Entry 1BZV (solution NMR); this record covers chains A and B.

[Chain A]
Protein: Insulin
Notes: engineered mutation(s): CHAIN B, TYR(B26)D-ALA
UniProtKB: P01312 (INS_BALPH); residues 1-21 here correspond to UniProt positions 31-51 (UniProt number = residue number + 30)
Chain sequence (21 residues; row label = number of the first residue in the row):
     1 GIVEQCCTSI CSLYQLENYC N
Disulfide bonds: Cys-6/Cys-11

[Chain B]
Protein: Insulin
Organism: synthetic construct
Notes: engineered mutation(s): CHAIN B, TYR(B26)D-ALA
UniProtKB: P30410 (INS_PANTR); residues 1-25 here correspond to UniProt positions 25-49 (UniProt number = residue number + 24)
Chain sequence (26 residues; numbered 1 to 26; the number before each row is that of its first residue):
     1 FVNQHLCGSH LVEALYLVCG ERGFFA
Modified residues: Ala-26 (d-alanine; DAL)

[How chain A and chain B interact]
Cross-chain cystine bridges: Cys-7(A)/Cys-7(B), Cys-20(A)/Cys-19(B)
Pairs across the interface (27):
  Cys-6(A) / His-5(B)
  Cys-6(A) / Leu-6(B)
  Cys-6(A) / Leu-11(B)
  Cys-7(A) / His-5(B)
  Cys-7(A) / Leu-6(B)
  Cys-7(A) / Cys-7(B)  disulfide
  Thr-8(A) / His-5(B)
  Ser-9(A) / His-5(B)
  Ile-10(A) / Asn-3(B)
  Ile-10(A) / His-5(B)
  Leu-13(A) / Phe-1(B)
  Leu-13(A) / Val-18(B)
  Leu-16(A) / Leu-11(B)
  Leu-16(A) / Ala-14(B)
  Leu-16(A) / Leu-15(B)
  Leu-16(A) / Val-18(B)
  Glu-17(A) / Val-18(B)
  Tyr-19(A) / Leu-11(B)
  Tyr-19(A) / Leu-15(B)
  Tyr-19(A) / Phe-24(B)
  Tyr-19(A) / Phe-25(B)
  Cys-20(A) / Cys-19(B)  disulfide
  Cys-20(A) / Gly-23(B)
  Cys-20(A) / Phe-24(B)
  Cys-20(A) / Phe-25(B)
  Asn-21(A) / Arg-22(B)
  Asn-21(A) / Phe-25(B)
Also at the interface, not in a pair above, chain A (14 interface residues in all): Ile-2, Val-3, Cys-11
Also at the interface, not in a pair above, chain B (16 interface residues in all): Val-2, Gln-4

[Summary]
The interface between chain A and chain B involves 14 residues on one side and 16 on the other; the contacts
include 2 disulfide bonds.
Chain A is Insulin and chain B is Insulin (synthetic construct); the structure,
[D-ALAB26]-DES(B27-B30)-insulin-B26-amide A superpotent single-replacement insulin analogue, NMR, minimized
average structure, was determined by solution NMR.
